PDB entry 9C9Q | X-ray diffraction, 2.00 A resolution | chains A and B

# Chain A (and B)
Molecule: non-specific serine/threonine protein kinase
Source organism: Thermochaetoides thermophila
Notes: EC 2.7.11.1; chain B of this document is another copy of the same molecule, construct and numbering; everything in this record applies to it too
UniProt: G0S7T0 (G0S7T0_CHATD); residue numbers follow UniProt; this construct covers 997-1476
Chain sequence (480 residues; numbered 997 to 1476; the number before each row is that of its first residue):
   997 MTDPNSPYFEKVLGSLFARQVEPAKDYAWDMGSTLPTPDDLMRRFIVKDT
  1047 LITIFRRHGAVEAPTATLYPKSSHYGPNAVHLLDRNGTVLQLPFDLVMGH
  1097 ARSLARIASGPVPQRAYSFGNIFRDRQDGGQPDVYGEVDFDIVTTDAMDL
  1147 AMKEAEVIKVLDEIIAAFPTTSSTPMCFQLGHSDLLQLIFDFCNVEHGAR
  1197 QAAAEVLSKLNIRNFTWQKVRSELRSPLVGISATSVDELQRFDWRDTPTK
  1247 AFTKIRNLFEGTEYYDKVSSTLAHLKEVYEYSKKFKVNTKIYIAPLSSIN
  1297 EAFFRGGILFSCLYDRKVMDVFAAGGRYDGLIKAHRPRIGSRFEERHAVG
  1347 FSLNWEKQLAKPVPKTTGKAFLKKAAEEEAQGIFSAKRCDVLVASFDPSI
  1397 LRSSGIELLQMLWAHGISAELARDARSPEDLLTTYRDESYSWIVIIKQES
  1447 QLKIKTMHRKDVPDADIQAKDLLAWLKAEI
Unresolved in the structure: 997-1000, 1335-1340, 1359-1376 (chain B: 1334-1339, 1360-1377)

# How chain A and chain B interact
Pairs across the interface (159):
  Asn1001(A) with Arg1015(B)
  Tyr1004(A) with Tyr1004(B); Lys1007(B)
  Phe1005(A) with Val1008(B), hydrophobic; Ser1011(B); Arg1015(B)
  Val1008(A) with Tyr1004(B); Phe1005(B); Val1008(B), hydrophobic
  Leu1009(A) with Leu1012(B), hydrophobic
  Ser1011(A) with Thr998(B); Phe1005(B)
  Leu1012(A) with Phe1005(B), hydrophobic; Leu1079(B), hydrophobic; Val1085(B)
  Phe1013(A) with Lys1067(B); His1077(B); Leu1078(B); Leu1079(B), hydrophobic; Val1085(B)
  Arg1015(A) with Pro1000(B), hydrogen bond (side chain-backbone); Phe1005(B); Lys1067(B), hydrogen bond (backbone-side chain); Val1085(B)
  Gln1016(A) with Pro1000(B)
  Val1017(A) with Thr1084(B)
  Lys1021(A) with Thr1084(B)
  Asp1022(A) with Pro1066(B); Arg1098(B), salt bridge; Arg1102(B), salt bridge
  Tyr1023(A) with Arg1102(B); Pro1333(B), hydrophobic
  Trp1025(A) with Leu1064(B), hydrogen bond (side chain-backbone); Tyr1065(B); Pro1066(B); Leu1086(B), hydrophobic; Arg1098(B)
  Asp1026(A) with Arg1098(B), salt bridge; Arg1102(B), salt bridge
  Ser1029(A) with Ile1103(B); Ala1104(B), hydrogen bond (backbone-backbone)
  Pro1034(A) with Pro1107(B); Pro1109(B)
  Leu1037(A) with Val1057(B), hydrophobic; Glu1058(B); Pro1109(B), hydrophobic
  Met1038(A) with Arg1052(B); Val1057(B), hydrophobic
  Phe1041(A) with Ile1048(B), hydrophobic; Arg1052(B); Tyr1113(B)
  Ile1048(A) with Phe1041(B), hydrophobic
  Arg1052(A) with Met1038(B); Phe1041(B); Lys1383(B), hydrogen bond (side chain-backbone); Arg1384(B), hydrogen bond (side chain-backbone); Ser1414(B)
  Arg1053(A) with Trp1409(B), hydrogen bond (backbone-side chain); Ile1413(B); Ser1414(B); Ala1415(B), hydrogen bond (backbone-backbone)
  His1054(A) with Trp1409(B)
  Gly1055(A) with Arg1384(B), hydrogen bond (backbone-side chain)
  Val1057(A) with Leu1037(B), hydrophobic; Arg1384(B)
  Glu1058(A) with Leu1037(B); Lys1044(B), salt bridge
  Thr1063(A) with Asn1117(B); Phe1119(B)
  Leu1064(A) with Trp1025(B), hydrogen bond (backbone-side chain); Leu1078(B), hydrophobic; Leu1088(B), hydrophobic
  Tyr1065(A) with Trp1025(B)
  Pro1066(A) with Val1017(B), hydrophobic; Asp1022(B); Trp1025(B)
  Lys1067(A) with Arg1015(B); Gln1016(B), hydrogen bond
  His1077(A) with Phe1013(B)
  Leu1078(A) with Phe1013(B); Leu1078(B), hydrophobic; Leu1079(B); Leu1086(B), hydrophobic
  Leu1079(A) with Leu1012(B), hydrophobic; Phe1013(B); Leu1078(B); Leu1079(B), hydrogen bond (backbone-backbone)
  Asp1080(A) with Leu1078(B)
  Arg1081(A) with His1077(B), hydrogen bond
  Asn1082(A) with Lys1021(B); Gly1125(B)
  Thr1084(A) with Val1017(B); Lys1021(B)
  Val1085(A) with Leu1012(B); Phe1013(B), hydrophobic; Arg1015(B); Val1017(B)
  Leu1086(A) with Trp1025(B), hydrophobic; Leu1078(B), hydrophobic
  Leu1088(A) with Leu1064(B), hydrophobic
  Arg1098(A) with Asp1022(B), salt bridge; Trp1025(B); Asp1026(B), salt bridge
  Arg1102(A) with Asp1022(B), salt bridge; Tyr1023(B); Asp1026(B), salt bridge; Met1027(B); Ser1029(B)
  Ile1103(A) with Ser1029(B)
  Pro1109(A) with Leu1037(B), hydrophobic
  Arg1111(A) with Glu1416(B), salt bridge
  Tyr1113(A) with Phe1041(B)
  Asn1117(A) with Thr1063(B)
  Phe1119(A) with Thr1063(B)
  Asp1142(A) with Arg1419(B), salt bridge
  Asp1145(A) with Arg1398(B), salt bridge
  Met1148(A) with Ile1402(B), hydrophobic; Leu1417(B), hydrophobic
  Glu1152(A) with Trp1409(B)
  Glu1159(A) with Trp1409(B)
  Tyr1277(A) with Arg1398(B)
  Lys1280(A) with Arg1398(B), hydrogen bond (side chain-backbone); Ile1402(B); Gln1406(B)
  Phe1281(A) with Ile1402(B), hydrophobic; Gln1406(B); Trp1409(B), hydrophobic
  Lys1282(A) with Glu1403(B), salt bridge; Gln1406(B)
  Pro1333(A) with Tyr1023(B), hydrophobic
  Lys1383(A) with Arg1052(B), hydrogen bond (backbone-side chain)
  Arg1384(A) with Arg1052(B), hydrogen bond (backbone-side chain); Gly1055(B), hydrogen bond (side chain-backbone); Val1057(B)
  Arg1398(A) with Asp1145(B), salt bridge; Tyr1277(B); Lys1280(B), hydrogen bond (backbone-side chain)
  Ile1402(A) with Met1148(B), hydrophobic; Lys1280(B); Phe1281(B), hydrophobic
  Glu1403(A) with Lys1280(B); Lys1282(B), salt bridge
  Gln1406(A) with Lys1280(B); Phe1281(B); Lys1282(B)
  Trp1409(A) with Arg1053(B), hydrogen bond (side chain-backbone); His1054(B); Glu1152(B); Lys1155(B); Glu1159(B); Phe1281(B), hydrophobic
  Ile1413(A) with Arg1053(B)
  Ser1414(A) with Arg1052(B); Arg1053(B)
  Ala1415(A) with Arg1053(B), hydrogen bond (backbone-backbone)
  Glu1416(A) with Arg1111(B), salt bridge
  Leu1417(A) with Met1148(B), hydrophobic
  Arg1419(A) with Asp1142(B), salt bridge; Met1144(B)
Also at the interface, not in a pair above, chain A (93 interface residues in all): Ala1014, Gly1028, Thr1030, Leu1031, Pro1032, Lys1044, Ala1059, Pro1060, Ser1069, Gly1083, Ala1104, Ser1105, Pro1107, Pro1128, Lys1155, Cys1385, Ser1399, Leu1405, Gly1412
Also at the interface, not in a pair above, chain B (95 interface residues in all): Leu1009, Leu1031, Pro1032, Pro1034, Pro1060, Pro1073, Ala1075, Asp1080, Asn1082, Gly1083, Ser1099, Val1108, Pro1128, Lys1279, Cys1385, Ser1399, Gly1412

# In short
The interface between chain A and chain B involves 93 residues on one side and 95 on the other; the contacts
include 20 hydrogen bonds and 17 salt bridges. Among the polar pairs are Asp1022(A)-Arg1098(B),
Asp1022(A)-Arg1102(B) and Asp1026(A)-Arg1098(B).
Both chains are non-specific serine/threonine protein kinase (Thermochaetoides thermophila). Entry 9C9Q
(Crystal structure of Chaetomium thermophilum Gcn2 HisRS-like domain) was determined by X-ray diffraction
(same publication as 9C9R and 9CBS).
